PDB entry 1OOK | X-ray diffraction, 2.30 A resolution | chains A and B of the 4 polymer chains in the assembly

Chain A:
Molecule: Human Alpha Thrombin
From: Homo sapiens
Notes: EC 3.4.21.5; fragment: thrombin a chain
Reference sequence: P00734 (THRB_HUMAN); aligned to UniProt positions 328-341 over residues 1-14 (the alignment contains insertions or deletions, so no single offset holds)
Amino-acid sequence (36 residues; each row starts with the number of its first residue; a row labelled like 14A-14M holds insertion residues (14A, then the next letters in order)):
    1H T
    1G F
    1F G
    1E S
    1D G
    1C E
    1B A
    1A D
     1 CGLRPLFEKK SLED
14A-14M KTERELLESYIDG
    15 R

Chain B:
Molecule: Human Alpha Thrombin
From: Homo sapiens
Notes: EC 3.4.21.5; fragment: thrombin b chain
Reference sequence: P00734 (THRB_HUMAN); the construct lacks a stretch of the UniProt sequence and is renumbered around it, so the offset changes along the chain: 16-36 = UniProt 364-384; 37-60 = UniProt 386-409; 61-77 = UniProt 419-435; 78-97 = UniProt 437-456; 6 more segments
Amino-acid sequence (259 residues; numbered 16 to 247 plus 28 insertion-coded residues; 1 number in that range is skipped by the numbering (no residue carries it; nothing is unmodelled there); the number before each row is that of its first residue; a row labelled like 60A-60I holds insertion residues (60A, then the next letters in order)):
    16 IVEGSDAEIG MSPWQVMLFR K
   36A S
    37 PQELLCGASL ISDRWVLTAA HCLL
60A-60I YPPWDKNFT
    61 ENDLLVRIGK HSRTRYE
   77A R
    78 NIEKISMLEK IYIHPRYNWR
   97A E
    98 NLDRDIALMK LKKPVAFSDY IHPVCLPDRE TA
129A-129C ASL
   130 LQAGYKGRVT GWGNLKETWT
149A-149E ANVGK
   150 GQPSVLQVVN LPIVERPVCK DSTRIRITDN MFCAG
  184A Y
   185 KP
186A-186D DEGK
   187 RGDACEGDSG GPFVMKSP
204A-204B FN
   205 NRWYQMGIVS WGE
   219 GC
  221A D
   221 RDGKYGFYTH VFRLKKWIQK VIDQFGE
Cystine bridges: Cys42-Cys58, Cys168-Cys182, Cys191-Cys220
Covalent attachments: N-acetylglucosamine (NAG) linked to Asn60G
Swiss-Prot annotation at these positions:
  - region: Ala183 to Val200 (High affinity receptor-binding region which is also known as the TP508 peptide)
  - active site (Charge relay system): His57, Asp102, Ser195
  - glycosylation: Asn60G (N-linked (GlcNAc...) (complex) asparagine)

Interface between chain A and chain B:
Cross-chain cystine bridges: Cys1(A)-Cys122(B)
Pairs across the interface (67; chain A residue first):
  Cys1(A) - Pro120(B)
  Cys1(A) - Val121(B)
  Cys1(A) - Cys122(B)  disulfide
  Cys1(A) - Arg206(B)  hydrogen bond (backbone-side chain)
  Asp1A(A) - His119(B)  salt bridge
  Asp1A(A) - Arg206(B)
  Ala1B(A) - Arg206(B)  hydrogen bond (backbone-side chain)
  Gly1D(A) - Phe114(B)
  Gly1D(A) - Pro120(B)
  Ser1E(A) - Ser48(B)
  Ser1E(A) - Asp49(B)  hydrogen bond (backbone-backbone)
  Ser1E(A) - Arg50(B)  hydrogen bond
  Gly1F(A) - Ser48(B)
  Gly1F(A) - Asp49(B)
  Gly1F(A) - Arg50(B)
  Phe1G(A) - Glu247(B)
  Gly2(A) - Pro120(B)  hydrogen bond (backbone-backbone)
  Gly2(A) - Val121(B)
  Gly2(A) - Cys122(B)  hydrogen bond (backbone-side chain)
  Gly2(A) - Arg206(B)
  Gly2(A) - Trp207(B)  hydrogen bond (backbone-backbone)
  Leu3(A) - His119(B)  hydrogen bond (backbone-side chain)
  Leu3(A) - Asn205(B)
  Leu3(A) - Arg206(B)
  Arg4(A) - Met26(B)  hydrogen bond (side chain-backbone)
  Arg4(A) - Pro28(B)
  Arg4(A) - Trp29(B)
  Arg4(A) - Arg137(B)
  Arg4(A) - Trp207(B)
  Pro5(A) - Ser115(B)
  Pro5(A) - Asp116(B)
  Pro5(A) - His119(B)
  Leu6(A) - Ile24(B)
  Leu6(A) - Gly25(B)
  Leu6(A) - Asp116(B)
  Phe7(A) - Ile24(B)
  Phe7(A) - Gly25(B)
  Phe7(A) - Met26(B)  hydrophobic
  Glu8(A) - Lys202(B)  salt bridge
  Glu8(A) - Asn205(B)
  Glu8(A) - Trp207(B)  hydrogen bond
  Lys9(A) - His119(B)
  Asp14(A) - Glu23(B)
  Asp14(A) - Met26(B)
  Asp14(A) - Arg137(B)  salt bridge
  Asp14(A) - Trp207(B)
  Lys14A(A) - Glu23(B)  hydrogen bond (backbone-side chain)
  Thr14B(A) - Met26(B)
  Thr14B(A) - Arg137(B)  hydrogen bond
  Thr14B(A) - Asn159(B)  hydrogen bond
  Glu14C(A) - Arg137(B)
  Glu14C(A) - Lys202(B)  salt bridge
  Glu14E(A) - Lys135(B)
  Glu14E(A) - Asn159(B)  hydrogen bond
  Leu14F(A) - Lys135(B)
  Leu14F(A) - Gly136(B)
  Leu14F(A) - Asn159(B)
  Leu14F(A) - Trp207(B)  hydrophobic
  Leu14G(A) - Pro204(B)  hydrophobic
  Ser14I(A) - Gly133(B)
  Ser14I(A) - Tyr134(B)
  Ser14I(A) - Lys135(B)  hydrogen bond (side chain-backbone)
  Tyr14J(A) - Leu129C(B)
  Tyr14J(A) - Tyr134(B)  hydrophobic
  Tyr14J(A) - Met201(B)
  Tyr14J(A) - Lys202(B)  hydrogen bond (side chain-backbone)
  Tyr14J(A) - Pro204(B)  hydrophobic
Other interface residues (no listed pair), chain A (25 interface residues in all): Thr1H
Other interface residues (no listed pair), chain B (31 interface residues in all): Asp243

Overview:
The interface between chain A and chain B involves 25 residues on one side and 31 on the other; the contacts
include 1 disulfide bond, 16 hydrogen bonds and 4 salt bridges. Among the polar pairs are Asp1A(A)-His119(B),
Glu8(A)-Lys202(B) and Asp14(A)-Arg137(B).
Here chain A is Human Alpha Thrombin and chain B is Human Alpha Thrombin, both from Homo sapiens. Entry 1OOK
(Crystal Structure of the Complex of Platelet Receptor GPIb-alpha and Human alpha-Thrombin) was determined by
X-ray diffraction together with 1P9A from the same study.
